Entry 5XVN (X-ray diffraction, 3.25 A resolution); this record covers chains B and G of the 8 polymer chains in the assembly.

# Chain B
Molecule: CRISPR-associated endonuclease Cas1
Organism: Enterococcus faecalis TX0027
Notes: EC 3.1.-.-
UniProt: E6GPD7 (E6GPD7_ENTFL); numbering as in UniProt (aligned over 1-288)
Amino-acid sequence (288 residues; row label = number of the first residue in the row):
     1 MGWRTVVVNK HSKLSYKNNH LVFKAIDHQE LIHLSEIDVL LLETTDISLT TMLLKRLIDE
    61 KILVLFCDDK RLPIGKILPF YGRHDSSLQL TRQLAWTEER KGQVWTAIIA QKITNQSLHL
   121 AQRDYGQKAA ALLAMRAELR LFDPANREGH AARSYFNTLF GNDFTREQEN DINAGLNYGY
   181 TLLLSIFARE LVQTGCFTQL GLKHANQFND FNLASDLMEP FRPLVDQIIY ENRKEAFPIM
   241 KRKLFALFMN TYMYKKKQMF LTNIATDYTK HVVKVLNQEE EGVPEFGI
Reported in the primary citation:
  - binding site for the 28-nt DNA strand (chain G): His11
  - catalytic residues: Glu148, Glu219 (proposed by the authors, not directly observed)
  - specificity-determining residues: Phe208 (proposed by the authors, not directly observed)

# Chain G
Molecule: 28-nt DNA strand
Sequence (28 nucleotides; each row starts with the number of its first residue):
     1 TTCGTAGCTG AGGCCTCAGC TACGTTCC
Not modelled in the structure: 1, 27-28
Ion coordination: Mg2+: DC15 (shared with 3 residues of chain F)

# Interface between chain B and chain G
Pairs across the interface (11):
  Lys13(B) with DT2(G), salt bridge to the phosphate
  Ser15(B) with DG4(G), phosphate contact
  Tyr16(B) with DG4(G), hydrogen bond to the phosphate; DT5(G), phosphate contact
  Lys17(B) with DT5(G), phosphate contact
  Asn18(B) with DT5(G), hydrogen bond to the phosphate; DA6(G), phosphate contact
  Thr50(B) with DC3(G), hydrogen bond to the phosphate; DG4(G), hydrogen bond to the phosphate
  Met52(B) with DC3(G), phosphate contact; DG4(G), phosphate contact
Interface residues without a listed pair, chain B (8 interface residues in all): Leu53

# Overview
The interface between chain B and chain G involves 8 residues on one side and 5 on the other, with 4 hydrogen
bonds and 1 salt bridge. Polar contacts include Tyr16(B)-DG4(G), Asn18(B)-DT5(G) and Thr50(B)-DC3(G). From the
paper: catalytic residues Glu148(B) and Glu219(B); a binding site for the 28-nt DNA strand (chain G) at
His11(B).
Here chain B is CRISPR-associated endonuclease Cas1 (Enterococcus faecalis TX0027) and chain G is a 28-nt DNA
strand. Entry 5XVN (E. far Cas1-Cas2/prespacer binary complex) was determined by X-ray diffraction (same
publication as 5XVO and 5XVP).
